8EI3 - chains B and C of the 4 polymer chains in the assembly; structure by X-ray diffraction, 3.49 A resolution.

== Chain B ==
Name: Elongin-C
From: Homo sapiens
Reference sequence: Q15369 (ELOC_HUMAN); numbering as in UniProt (aligned over 17-112)
Amino-acid sequence (96 residues; each row starts with the number of its first residue):
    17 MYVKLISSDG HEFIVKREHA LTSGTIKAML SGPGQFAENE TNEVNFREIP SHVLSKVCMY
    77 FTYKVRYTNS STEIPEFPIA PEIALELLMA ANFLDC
Not modelled in the structure: 50-57

== Chain C ==
Name: von Hippel-Lindau disease tumor suppressor
From: Homo sapiens
Reference sequence: P40337 (VHL_HUMAN); numbering as in UniProt (aligned over 54-213)
Amino-acid sequence (163 residues; each row starts with the number of its first residue):
    51 GSHMEAGRPR PVLRSVNSRE PSQVIFCNRS PRVVLPVWLN FDGEPQPYPT LPPGTGRRIH
   111 SYRGHLWLFR DAGTHDGLLV NQTELFVPSL NVDGQPIFAN ITLPVYTLKE RCLQVVRSLV
   171 KPENYRRLDI VRSLYEDLED HPNVQKDLER LTQERIAHQR MGD
Not modelled in the structure: 51-57, 209-213
Sequence notes: expression tag (51-53)
Ligand contacts: N,N'-(1,4-phenylene)diacetamide (WHL): Arg64, Val66, Gly114, His115, Val137
Swiss-Prot annotation at these positions:
  - region: Thr157 to Val166 (Interaction with Elongin BC complex)
  - natural variant: Leu63 (L63P: In PCC), Arg64 (R64P: In PCC), Ser65 (S65A: In PCC; S65L: In VHLD; S65W: In VHLD), Val66 to Gln73 (deletion: In VHLD), Ser68 (S68W: In PCC and VHLD), Glu70 (E70K: In VHLD), Val74 (V74G: In VHLD), Ile75 (deletion: In VHLD), Phe76 (F76I: In VHLD; F76L: In VHLD; F76S: In VHLD; deletion: In VHLD), Asn78 (N78H: In VHLD; N78S: In VHLD; N78T: In VHLD), Arg79 (R79P: In VHLD), Ser80 (S80I: In VHLD; S80N: In PCC and VHLD; S80R: In VHLD), 64 further natural variant entries in UniProt
  - mutagenesis: Tyr98 (Y98N: No interaction with HIF1A. No HIF1A degradation)

== Chain B / chain C interface ==
Contacting residue pairs (36; chain B residue first):
  Tyr76(B) with Tyr156(C), hydrogen bond (side chain-backbone); Thr157(C); Leu158(C), hydrogen bond (side chain-backbone)
  Lys80(B) with Val155(C)
  Tyr83(B) with Val155(C)
  Thr84(B) with Val155(C)
  Asn85(B) with Gln132(C)
  Ser86(B) with Gln132(C)
  Ser87(B) with Gln132(C), hydrogen bond (backbone-side chain)
  Glu89(B) with Arg79(C)
  Ile90(B) with Leu153(C)
  Glu92(B) with Pro81(C); Arg82(C), salt bridge; Leu153(C); Arg161(C), salt bridge
  Phe93(B) with Arg161(C), hydrogen bond (backbone-side chain)
  Ile95(B) with Arg161(C); Cys162(C), hydrophobic; Val165(C), hydrophobic
  Pro97(B) with Leu169(C), hydrophobic
  Leu103(B) with Leu158(C), hydrophobic; Cys162(C), hydrophobic
  Leu104(B) with Lys159(C); Cys162(C), hydrophobic; Leu163(C), hydrophobic; Leu184(C), hydrophobic
  Met105(B) with Ile180(C), hydrophobic
  Ala107(B) with Leu158(C), hydrophobic; Lys159(C)
  Asn108(B) with Lys159(C), hydrogen bond; Val181(C); Ser183(C); Leu184(C)
  Cys112(B) with Thr157(C); Leu158(C), hydrogen bond (backbone-backbone); Lys159(C), hydrogen bond (backbone-backbone)
Other interface residues (no listed pair), chain B (24 interface residues in all): Val73, Tyr79, Pro91, Ala100, Leu101
Other interface residues (no listed pair), chain C (23 interface residues in all): Ser80, Gln164, Val166, Leu178

== In short ==
24 residues of chain B face 23 of chain C across their interface, with 7 hydrogen bonds and 2 salt bridges.
Polar contacts include Glu92(B)-Arg82(C), Glu92(B)-Arg161(C) and Tyr76(B)-Tyr156(C). Bound to chain C:
N,N'-(1,4-phenylene)diacetamide. UniProt lists one mutagenesis site on chain C.
Chain B is Elongin-C and chain C is von Hippel-Lindau disease tumor suppressor, both from Homo sapiens; the
structure, Crystal structure of VHL in complex with H313, a Helicon Polypeptide, was determined by X-ray
diffraction, deposited together with 8EHZ, 8EI0, 8EI1, 8EI2, 8EI5, 8EI6 and 6 further entries.
